6CQL - chains A and C of the 5 polymer chains in the assembly; structure by X-ray diffraction, 2.40 A resolution.

Chain A:
Molecule: HLA class II histocompatibility antigen, DR alpha chain
Source organism: Homo sapiens
UniProt: P01903 (DRA_HUMAN); residues 1-182 here correspond to UniProt positions 26-207 (UniProt number = residue number + 25)
Sequence (182 residues; each row starts with the number of its first residue):
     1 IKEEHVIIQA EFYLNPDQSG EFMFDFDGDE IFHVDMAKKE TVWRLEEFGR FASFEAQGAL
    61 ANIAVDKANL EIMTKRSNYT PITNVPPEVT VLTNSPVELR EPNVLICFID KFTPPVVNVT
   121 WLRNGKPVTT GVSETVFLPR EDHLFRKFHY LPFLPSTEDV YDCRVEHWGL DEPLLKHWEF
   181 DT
Not modelled in the structure: 1-3, 182
Sequence notes: conflict Thr182 (Ala207 in P01903)
Swiss-Prot annotation at these positions:
  - region: Glu179 to Asp181 (Connecting peptide)
  - site: Gln9 (Self- and pathogen-derived peptide antigen), Gly49 (Self-peptide antigen), Phe51 (Self- and pathogen-derived peptide antigen), Ala52 (Self-peptide antigen), Ser53 (Self- and pathogen-derived peptide antigen), Glu55 (Pathogen-derived peptide antigen), Asn62 (Self- and pathogen-derived peptide antigen), Asn69 (Pathogen-derived peptide antigen), Arg76 (Self- and pathogen-derived peptide antigen)
  - glycosylation (N-linked (GlcNAc...) asparagine): Asn78, Asn118
Disulfide bonds: Cys107-Cys163
Covalently attached groups: N-acetylglucosamine (NAG) linked to Asn78, Asn118
Ligand contacts: Mg2+ (MG): Trp43, Ser53, Phe54

Chain C:
Molecule: Peptide from Capsid protein p24
UniProt: P04591 (GAG_HV1H2); residues 89-101 here correspond to UniProt positions 299-311 (UniProt number = residue number + 210)
Sequence (13 residues; each row starts with the number of its first residue):
    89 RFYKTLRAEQ ASQ

Interface between chain A and chain C:
Residue-residue contacts (37):
  Gln9(A) with Thr93(C); Leu94(C), hydrogen bond (side chain-backbone)
  Phe22(A) with Thr93(C)
  Phe24(A) with Lys92(C)
  Ile31(A) with Tyr91(C)
  Phe32(A) with Tyr91(C), hydrophobic
  Trp43(A) with Tyr91(C), hydrophobic
  Ala52(A) with Arg89(C); Tyr91(C), hydrophobic
  Ser53(A) with Arg89(C), hydrogen bond (backbone-backbone); Phe90(C); Tyr91(C), hydrogen bond (backbone-backbone)
  Phe54(A) with Phe90(C); Tyr91(C); Thr93(C)
  Glu55(A) with Phe90(C)
  Gly58(A) with Thr93(C)
  Ala59(A) with Thr93(C)
  Ala61(A) with Arg95(C)
  Asn62(A) with Thr93(C); Leu94(C); Arg95(C); Ala96(C)
  Val65(A) with Ala96(C); Glu97(C); Gln98(C)
  Ala68(A) with Gln98(C)
  Asn69(A) with Glu97(C), hydrogen bond (side chain-backbone); Gln98(C); Ala99(C), hydrogen bond (side chain-backbone)
  Glu71(A) with Gln101(C)
  Ile72(A) with Gln98(C); Ala99(C); Ser100(C); Gln101(C)
  Met73(A) with Ala99(C), hydrophobic
  Arg76(A) with Ser100(C), hydrogen bond (side chain-backbone)
Also at the interface, not in a pair above, chain A (23 interface residues in all): Glu11, Asp66

Overview:
23 residues of chain A and 13 residues of chain C are in contact; the contacts include 6 hydrogen bonds. Polar
pairs include Gln9(A)-Leu94(C), Asn69(A)-Glu97(C) and Asn69(A)-Ala99(C). Chain A binds Mg2+.
N-acetylglucosamine is covalently linked to Asn78(A) and Asn118(A).
Here chain A is HLA class II histocompatibility antigen, DR alpha chain (Homo sapiens) and chain C is Peptide
from Capsid protein p24. Entry 6CQL (Crystal structure of F24 TCR -DR11-RQ13 peptide complex) was determined
by X-ray diffraction (same publication as 6CPH, 6CPL, 6CPN, 6CPO, 6CQJ, 6CQN, 6CQQ and 6CQR).
